PDB entry 5Y32 | X-ray diffraction, 2.70 A resolution | chains B and A

# Chain B
Name: Interleukin-1 receptor accessory protein-like 1
Source organism: Mus musculus
UniProt: P59823 (IRPL1_MOUSE); residue numbers follow UniProt; this construct covers 19-352
Chain sequence (346 residues; each row starts with the number of its first residue):
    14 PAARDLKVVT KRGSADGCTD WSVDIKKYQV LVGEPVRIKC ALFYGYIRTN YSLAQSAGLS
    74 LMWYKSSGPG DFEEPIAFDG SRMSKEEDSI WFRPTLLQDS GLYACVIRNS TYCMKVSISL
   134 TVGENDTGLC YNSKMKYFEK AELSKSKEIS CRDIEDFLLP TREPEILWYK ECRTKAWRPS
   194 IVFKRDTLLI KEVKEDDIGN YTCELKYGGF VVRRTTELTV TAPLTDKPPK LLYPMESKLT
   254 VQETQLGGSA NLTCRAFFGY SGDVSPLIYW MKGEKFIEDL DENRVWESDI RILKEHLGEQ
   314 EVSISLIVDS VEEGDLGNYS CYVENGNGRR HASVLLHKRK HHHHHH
Not modelled in the structure: 14-30, 353-359
Disulfide bonds: Cys31-Cys126, Cys53-Cys118, Cys143-Cys185, Cys164-Cys216, Cys267-Cys334
Covalently attached groups: N-acetylglucosamine (NAG) linked to Asn63, Asn138, Asn213, Asn264; glycan linked to Asn122
Sequence notes: expression tag (14-18, 353-359)
UniProt features mapped onto this chain:
  - site: Trp34 (Essential for interaction with PTPRD)
  - glycosylation (N-linked (GlcNAc...) asparagine): Asn63, Asn122, Asn138, Asn213, Asn264, Asn331
  - mutagenesis: Trp34 (W34A: Abolishes Interaction with PTPRD. Abolishes synaptogenesis), Asp37 (D37A: Decreases affinity for PTPRD. Significantly decreases synaptogenesis), Met75 to Tyr77 (Decreases affinity for PTPRD; when associated with 88-A--A-91. Significantly decreases synaptogenesis; when associated with 88-A--A-91), Pro88 to Phe91 (Decreases affinity for PTPRD; when associated with 75-A--A-77. Significantly decreases synaptogenesis; when associated with 88-A--A-91), Asp292 (D292A: Decreases affinity for PTPRD. Significantly decreases synaptogenesis)
From the paper describing this entry:
  - contacts within the chain: Asp37-Tyr59 (hydrogen bond)

# Chain A
Name: Receptor-type tyrosine-protein phosphatase delta
Source organism: Mus musculus
Notes: EC 3.1.3.48
UniProt: Q64487 (PTPRD_MOUSE); residues 28-325 here correspond to UniProt positions 21-318 (UniProt number = residue number - 7)
Chain sequence (305 residues; row label = number of the first residue in the row):
    28 ETPPRFTRTP VDQTGVSGGV ASFICQATGD PRPKIVWNKK GKKVSNQRFE VIEFDDGSGS
    88 VLRIQPLRTP RDEAIYECVA SNNVGEISVS TRLTVLREDQ IPRGFPTIDM GPQLKVVERT
   148 RTATMLCAAS GNPDPEITWF KDFLPVDTSN NNGRIKQLRS ESIGGTPIRG ALQIEQSEES
   208 DQGKYECVAT NSAGTRYSAP ANLYVRELRE VRRVPPRFSI PPTNHEIMPG GSVNITCVAV
   268 GSPMPYVKWM LGAEDLTPED DMPIGRNVLE LNDVRQSANY TCVAMSTLGV IEAIAQITKH
   328 HHHHH
Not modelled in the structure: 237-332
Disulfide bonds: Cys52-Cys105, Cys154-Cys214
Sequence notes: expression tag (326-332)
UniProt features mapped onto this chain:
  - region: Glu188 to Arg196 (Mini-exon peptide A9), Glu234 to Glu237 (Mini-exon peptide B)
  - site: Tyr273 (Required for interaction with IL1RAP)
  - glycosylation (N-linked (GlcNAc...) asparagine): Asn261, Asn306
From the paper describing this entry:
  - mutagenesis - R75A: decreased signaling

# Chain B / chain A interface
Residue-residue contacts (38; chain B residue first):
  Asp33(B) with Leu185(A); Gln200(A), hydrogen bond (backbone-side chain)
  Trp34(B) with Leu153(A); Leu185(A), hydrophobic; Arg186(A); Ser187(A); Arg196(A)
  Ser35(B) with Lys142(A)
  Val36(B) with Leu153(A)
  Asp37(B) with Arg196(A), salt bridge
  Ile38(B) with Arg196(A)
  Tyr57(B) with Thr193(A)
  Gly58(B) with Ser187(A), hydrogen bond (backbone-side chain); Thr193(A); Arg196(A)
  Tyr59(B) with Ser187(A); Glu188(A), hydrogen bond (backbone-backbone); Ser189(A); Arg196(A), hydrogen bond
  Ile60(B) with Ile190(A)
  Arg61(B) with Glu188(A), hydrogen bond (side chain-backbone); Ser189(A), hydrogen bond (side chain-backbone); Ile190(A)
  Gly83(B) with Arg148(A)
  Phe85(B) with Arg148(A)
  Leu280(B) with Arg95(A)
  Phe289(B) with Arg98(A)
  Glu291(B) with Gln74(A); Arg95(A), salt bridge; Arg98(A), salt bridge
  Asp292(B) with Asn73(A), hydrogen bond; Arg75(A), salt bridge; Arg98(A), salt bridge
  Leu293(B) with Gln74(A)
  Asp294(B) with Gln74(A)
  Glu337(B) with Arg124(A), salt bridge
  Asn338(B) with Arg124(A)
  Gly339(B) with Arg124(A)
Interface residues without a listed pair, chain B (26 interface residues in all): Lys40, Phe56, Val277, Glu295
Interface residues without a listed pair, chain A (27 interface residues in all): Ser72, Glu125, Asp126, Met137, Thr151, Ala155, Pro194, Gly197, Ala198
Interface features reported in the paper:
  - pairs named by the authors: Trp34(B)-Leu153(A) (hydrophobic contact), Asp37(B)-Arg196(A) (hydrogen bond), Phe289(B)-Arg98(A) (cation-pi contact), Asp292(B)-Arg75(A) (hydrogen bond), Glu337(B)-Arg124(A) (hydrogen bond), Leu185(A)-Trp34(B) (hydrophobic contact), Ser187(A)-Tyr59(B) (hydrogen bond), Arg196(A)-Trp34(B) (hydrophobic contact), Ala198(A)-Trp34(B) (hydrophobic contact)
  - interface residues, chain B: Glu291(B)
  - hot spots on chain B (mutagenesis) - W34A: abolished binding to Receptor-type tyrosine-protein phosphatase delta (chain A)
  - interface residues, chain A: Arg95(A), Arg98(A), Arg181(A), Arg196(A)

# Summary
Chain B and chain A form an interface of 26 and 27 residues respectively; the contacts include 7 hydrogen
bonds and 6 salt bridges. Polar contacts include Asp37(B)-Arg196(A), Glu291(B)-Arg95(A) and
Glu291(B)-Arg98(A). The paper describes hydrophobic contacts between Trp34(B) and Leu153(A), Leu185(A) and
Trp34(B) and Arg196(A) and Trp34(B) among others; hydrogen bonds between Asp37(B) and Arg196(A), Asp292(B) and
Arg75(A) and Glu337(B) and Arg124(A) among others; a cation-pi contact between Phe289(B) and Arg98(A). The
paper reports that R75A of chain A reduces signaling; interface residues Glu291(B) and Arg95(A) among others.
Here chain B is Interleukin-1 receptor accessory protein-like 1 and chain A is Receptor-type tyrosine-protein
phosphatase delta, both from Mus musculus. Entry 5Y32 (Crystal structure of PTP delta Ig1-Ig2 in complex with
IL1RAPL1) was determined by X-ray diffraction, deposited together with 4YFD, 4YFE, 4YFG, 4YH6 and 4YH7.
